PDB entry 5L5F | X-ray diffraction, 2.50 A resolution | chains I and Y of the 28 polymer chains in the assembly

[Chain I]
Molecule: Proteasome subunit beta type-3
From: Saccharomyces cerevisiae (strain ATCC 204508 / S288c)
Notes: EC 3.4.25.1
Reference sequence: P25451 (PSB3_YEAST); residues 0-204 here correspond to UniProt positions 1-205 (UniProt number = residue number + 1)
Sequence (205 residues; row label = number of the first residue in the row; numbering starts at 0):
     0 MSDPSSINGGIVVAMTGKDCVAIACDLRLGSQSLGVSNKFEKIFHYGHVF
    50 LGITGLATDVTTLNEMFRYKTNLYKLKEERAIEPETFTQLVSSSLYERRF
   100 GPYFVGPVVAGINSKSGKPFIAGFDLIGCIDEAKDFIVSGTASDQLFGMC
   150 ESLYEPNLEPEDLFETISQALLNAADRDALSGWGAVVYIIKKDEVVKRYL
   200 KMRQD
Disordered / not traced: 0
UniProt features mapped onto this chain:
  - modified residue: S30 (Phosphoserine)
  - cross-link: K69 (Glycyl lysine isopeptide (Lys-Gly) (interchain with G-Cter in ubiquitin))
Bound ions: Mg2+: D204 (shared with A164(Y), D167(Y), S170(Y) of chain Y)

[Chain Y]
Molecule: Proteasome subunit beta type-8, Proteasome subunit beta type-5
From: Homo sapiens
Notes: EC 3.4.25.1
Reference sequence: chimeric construct of P28062, P30656: residues 1-138 from P28062 (PSB8_HUMAN) positions 73-210 (UniProt number = residue number + 72); residues 139-211 from P30656 positions 215-287 (UniProt number = residue number + 76)
Sequence (211 residues; each row starts with the number of its first residue):
     1 TTTLAFKFQHGVIAAVDSRASAGSYISALRVNKVIEINPYLLGTMSGCAA
    51 DCQYWERLLAKECRLYYLRNGERISVSAASKLLSNMMCQYRGMGLSMGSM
   101 ICGWDKKGPGLYYVDEHGTRLSGNMFSTGSGNTYAYGVLDSNYKWDLSVE
   151 DALYLGKRSILAAAHRDAYSGGSVNLYHVTEDGWIYHGNHDVGELFWKVK
   201 EEEGSFNNVIG
UniProt features mapped onto this chain:
  - active site: T1 (Nucleophile)
Covalent attachments: bortezomib (BO2) linked to T1
Bound ions: Mg2+: A164, D167, S170 (shared with D204(I) of chain I)
Ligand contacts: bortezomib (BO2; N-[(1R)-1-(dihydroxyboryl)-3-methylbutyl]-N-(pyrazin-2-ylcarbonyl)-L-phenylalaninamide): R19, A20, S21, A22, S27, V31, K33, M45, S46, G47, C48, A49, S130, Y169
From the paper describing this entry:
  - binding site for bortezomib: T1
  - catalytic residues: T1 (citing earlier work)

[Chain I / chain Y interface]
Pairs across the interface (43; chain I residue first):
  R27(I) - A168(Y)
  S32(I) - R166(Y)
  S32(I) - D167(Y)
  S32(I) - A168(Y)  hydrogen bond (backbone-backbone)
  S32(I) - Y169(Y)
  L33(I) - Y134(Y)
  G34(I) - R166(Y)  hydrogen bond (backbone-side chain)
  V35(I) - R166(Y)
  N37(I) - V209(Y)
  K38(I) - N208(Y)  hydrogen bond (side chain-backbone)
  Q144(I) - Y25(Y)
  D175(I) - I26(Y)
  D175(I) - L29(Y)
  R176(I) - Y25(Y)
  R176(I) - I26(Y)  hydrogen bond (side chain-backbone)
  R176(I) - S27(Y)  hydrogen bond (side chain-backbone)
  R176(I) - A28(Y)
  R176(I) - L29(Y)
  D177(I) - S24(Y)
  D177(I) - I26(Y)
  A178(I) - S24(Y)  hydrogen bond (backbone-backbone)
  A178(I) - I26(Y)
  A178(I) - A168(Y)
  A178(I) - Y169(Y)  hydrophobic
  L179(I) - S24(Y)
  W182(I) - H165(Y)  hydrogen bond (side chain-backbone)
  W182(I) - R166(Y)
  K200(I) - W197(Y)
  K200(I) - G211(Y)
  M201(I) - W197(Y)
  R202(I) - G172(Y)  hydrogen bond (side chain-backbone)
  R202(I) - D191(Y)  salt bridge
  R202(I) - G193(Y)
  Q203(I) - H165(Y)  hydrogen bond (backbone-side chain)
  Q203(I) - F196(Y)
  Q203(I) - W197(Y)
  Q203(I) - V209(Y)
  D204(I) - R19(Y)  salt bridge
  D204(I) - A164(Y)
  D204(I) - S170(Y)
  D204(I) - G171(Y)
  D204(I) - G172(Y)  hydrogen bond (side chain-backbone)
  D204(I) - V192(Y)
Other interface residues (no listed pair), chain I (21 interface residues in all): Q31, T140
Other interface residues (no listed pair), chain Y (26 interface residues in all): I210

[Summary]
21 residues of chain I face 26 of chain Y across their interface, with 10 hydrogen bonds and 2 salt bridges.
Polar pairs include R202(I)-D191(Y), D204(I)-R19(Y) and G34(I)-R166(Y). Covalently linked bortezomib: at
T1(Y). UniProt lists active-site residue T1(Y) on chain Y. The paper reports the catalytic residue T1(Y); a
binding site for bortezomib at T1(Y).
Here chain I is Proteasome subunit beta type-3 (Saccharomyces cerevisiae (strain ATCC 204508 / S288c)) and
chain Y is Proteasome subunit beta type-8, Proteasome subunit beta type-5 (Homo sapiens). Entry 5L5F (Yeast
20S proteasome with human beta5i (1-138) and human beta6 (97-111; 118-133) in complex with bortezomib) was
determined by X-ray diffraction together with 5L52, 5L54, 5L55, 5L5A, 5L5B, 5L5D and 30 further entries from
the same study.
